PDB entry 9EUV | electron microscopy, 3.00 A resolution | chain A

Chain A:
Molecule: Efa1/LifA protein
Organism: Escherichia coli O127:H6 str. E2348/69
UniProt: B7UI23 (B7UI23_ECO27); numbering as in UniProt; present here: 1-2882, 2907-3223
Sequence (3229 residues; each row starts with the number of its first residue; note: 23 numbers in that range are skipped by the numbering (no residue carries them; nothing is unmodelled there); a row labelled like 2884A-2884W holds insertion residues (2884A, then the next letters in order)):
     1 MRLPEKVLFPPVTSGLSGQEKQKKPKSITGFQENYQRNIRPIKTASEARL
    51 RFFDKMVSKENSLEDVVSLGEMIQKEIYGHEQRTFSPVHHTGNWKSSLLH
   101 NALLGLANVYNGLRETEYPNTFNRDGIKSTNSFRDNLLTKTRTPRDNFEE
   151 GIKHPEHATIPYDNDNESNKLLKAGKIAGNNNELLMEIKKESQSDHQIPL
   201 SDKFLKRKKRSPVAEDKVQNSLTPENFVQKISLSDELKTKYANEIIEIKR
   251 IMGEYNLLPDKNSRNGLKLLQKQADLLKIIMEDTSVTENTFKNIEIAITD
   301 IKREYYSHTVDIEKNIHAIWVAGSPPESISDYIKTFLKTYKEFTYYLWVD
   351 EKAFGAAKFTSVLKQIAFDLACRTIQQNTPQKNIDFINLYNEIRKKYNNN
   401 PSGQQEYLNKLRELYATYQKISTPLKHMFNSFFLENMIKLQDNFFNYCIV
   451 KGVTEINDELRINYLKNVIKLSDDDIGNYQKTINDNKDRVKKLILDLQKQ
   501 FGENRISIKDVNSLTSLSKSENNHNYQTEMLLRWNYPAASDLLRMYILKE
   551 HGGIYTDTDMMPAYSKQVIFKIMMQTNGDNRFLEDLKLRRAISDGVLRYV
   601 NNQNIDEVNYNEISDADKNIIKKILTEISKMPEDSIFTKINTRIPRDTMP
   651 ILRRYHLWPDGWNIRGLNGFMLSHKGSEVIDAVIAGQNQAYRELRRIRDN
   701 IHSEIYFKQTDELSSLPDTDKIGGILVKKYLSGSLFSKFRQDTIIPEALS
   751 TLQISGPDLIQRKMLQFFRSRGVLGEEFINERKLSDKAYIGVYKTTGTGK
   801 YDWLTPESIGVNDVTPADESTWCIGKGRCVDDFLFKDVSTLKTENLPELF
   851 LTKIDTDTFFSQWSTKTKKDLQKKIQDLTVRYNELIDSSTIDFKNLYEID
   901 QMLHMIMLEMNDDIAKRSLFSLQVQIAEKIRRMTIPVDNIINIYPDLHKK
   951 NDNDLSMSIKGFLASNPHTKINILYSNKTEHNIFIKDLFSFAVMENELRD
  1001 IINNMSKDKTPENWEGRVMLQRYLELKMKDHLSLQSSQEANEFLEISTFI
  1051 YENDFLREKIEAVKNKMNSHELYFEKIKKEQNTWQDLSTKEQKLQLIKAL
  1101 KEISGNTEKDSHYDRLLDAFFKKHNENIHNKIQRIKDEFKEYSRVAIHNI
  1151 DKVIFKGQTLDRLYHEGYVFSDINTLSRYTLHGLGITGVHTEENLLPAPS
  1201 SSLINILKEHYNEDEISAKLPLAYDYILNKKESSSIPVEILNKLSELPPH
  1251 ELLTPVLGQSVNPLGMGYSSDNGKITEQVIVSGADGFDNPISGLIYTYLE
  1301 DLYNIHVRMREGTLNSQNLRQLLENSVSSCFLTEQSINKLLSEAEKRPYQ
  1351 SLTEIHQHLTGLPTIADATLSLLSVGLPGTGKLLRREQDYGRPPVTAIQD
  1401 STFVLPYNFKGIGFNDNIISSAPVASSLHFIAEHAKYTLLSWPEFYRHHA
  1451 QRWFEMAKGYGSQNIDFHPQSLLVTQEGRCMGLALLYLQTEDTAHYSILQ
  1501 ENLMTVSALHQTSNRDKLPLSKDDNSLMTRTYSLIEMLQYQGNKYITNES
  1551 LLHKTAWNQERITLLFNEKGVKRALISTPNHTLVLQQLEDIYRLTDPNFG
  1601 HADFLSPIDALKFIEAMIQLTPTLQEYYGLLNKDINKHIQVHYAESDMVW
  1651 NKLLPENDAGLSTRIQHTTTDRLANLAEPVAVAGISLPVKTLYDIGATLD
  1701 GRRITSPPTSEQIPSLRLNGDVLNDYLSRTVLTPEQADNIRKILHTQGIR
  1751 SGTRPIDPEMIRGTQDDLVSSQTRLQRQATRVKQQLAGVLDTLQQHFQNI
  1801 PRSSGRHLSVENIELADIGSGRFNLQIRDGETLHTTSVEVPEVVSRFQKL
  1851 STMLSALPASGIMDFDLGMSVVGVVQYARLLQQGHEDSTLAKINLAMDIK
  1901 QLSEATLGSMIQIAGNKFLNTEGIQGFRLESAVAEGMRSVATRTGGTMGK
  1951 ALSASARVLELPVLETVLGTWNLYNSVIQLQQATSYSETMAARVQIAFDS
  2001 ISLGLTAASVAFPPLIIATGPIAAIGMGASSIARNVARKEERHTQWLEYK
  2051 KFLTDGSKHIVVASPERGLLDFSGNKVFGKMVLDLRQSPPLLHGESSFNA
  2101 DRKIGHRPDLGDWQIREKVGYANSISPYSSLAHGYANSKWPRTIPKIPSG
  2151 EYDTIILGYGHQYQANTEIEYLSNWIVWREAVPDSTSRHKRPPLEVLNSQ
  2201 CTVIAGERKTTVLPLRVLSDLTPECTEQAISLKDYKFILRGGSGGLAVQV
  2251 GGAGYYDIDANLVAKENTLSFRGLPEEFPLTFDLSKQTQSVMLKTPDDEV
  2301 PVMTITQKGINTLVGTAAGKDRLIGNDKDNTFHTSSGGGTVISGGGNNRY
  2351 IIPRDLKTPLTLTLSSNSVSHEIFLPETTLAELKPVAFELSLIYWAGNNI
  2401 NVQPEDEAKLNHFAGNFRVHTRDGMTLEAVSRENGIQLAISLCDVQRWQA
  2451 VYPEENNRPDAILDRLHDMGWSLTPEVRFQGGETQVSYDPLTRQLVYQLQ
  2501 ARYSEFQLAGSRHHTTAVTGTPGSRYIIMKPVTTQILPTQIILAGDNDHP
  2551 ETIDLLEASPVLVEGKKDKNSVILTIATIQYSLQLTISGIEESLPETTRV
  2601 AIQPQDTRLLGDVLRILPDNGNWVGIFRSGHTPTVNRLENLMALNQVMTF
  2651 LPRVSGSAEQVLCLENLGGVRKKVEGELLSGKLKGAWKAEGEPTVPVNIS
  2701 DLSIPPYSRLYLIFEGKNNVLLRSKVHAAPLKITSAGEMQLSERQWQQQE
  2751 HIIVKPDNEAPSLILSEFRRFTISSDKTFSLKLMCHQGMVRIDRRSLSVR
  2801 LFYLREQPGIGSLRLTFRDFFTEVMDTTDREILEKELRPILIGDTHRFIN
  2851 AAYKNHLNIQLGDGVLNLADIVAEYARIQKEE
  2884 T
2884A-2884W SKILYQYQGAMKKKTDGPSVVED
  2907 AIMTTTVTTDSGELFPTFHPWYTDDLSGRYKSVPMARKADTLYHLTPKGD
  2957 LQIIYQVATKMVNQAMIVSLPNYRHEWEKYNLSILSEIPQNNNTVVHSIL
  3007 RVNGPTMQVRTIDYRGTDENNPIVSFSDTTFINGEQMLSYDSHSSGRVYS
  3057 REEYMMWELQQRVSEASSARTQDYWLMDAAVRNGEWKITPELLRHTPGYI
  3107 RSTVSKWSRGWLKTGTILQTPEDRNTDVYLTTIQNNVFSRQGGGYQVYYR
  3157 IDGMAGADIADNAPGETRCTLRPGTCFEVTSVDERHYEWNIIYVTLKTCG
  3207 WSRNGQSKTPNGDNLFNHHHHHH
Unresolved in the structure: 1-236, 735-750, 995-1118, 1886-1896, 2884A-2884W, 2921-2929, 3021-3027, 3224-3229
Differences from the reference sequence: expression tag (3224-3229)
Disulfide bonds: Cys3182-Cys3205
From the paper describing this entry:
  - catalytic residues: Asp557, Asp559 (citing earlier work)
  - contacts within the chain: Asp1524-Thr1669 (hydrogen bond), Val1731-Gln1776, Asp1757-Arg2877 (salt bridge), Glu1759-Lys2782 (salt bridge)
  - catalytic residues: Gln1470, Cys1480, His1581, Asp1596 (by similarity / conservation)

Overview:
From the paper: catalytic residues Asp557, Asp559 and Gln1470 among others; contacts within the chain
involving Thr1669, Asp1524 and Val1731 among others.
Chain A is Efa1/LifA protein (Escherichia coli O127:H6 str. E2348/69); the structure, Lymphostatin,
conformation 1 (composite structure), was determined by electron microscopy together with 9QB8, 9QBB, 9QHH and
9EUW from the same study.
